PDB entry 1G81 | X-ray diffraction, 1.71 A resolution | chain A

[Chain A]
Molecule: Chorismate lyase
From: Escherichia coli
Notes: EC 4.-.-.-
UniProtKB: P26602 (UBIC_ECOLI); residues 1-164 here = UniProt positions 1-164
Amino-acid sequence (164 residues; numbered 1 to 164; the number before each row is that of its first residue):
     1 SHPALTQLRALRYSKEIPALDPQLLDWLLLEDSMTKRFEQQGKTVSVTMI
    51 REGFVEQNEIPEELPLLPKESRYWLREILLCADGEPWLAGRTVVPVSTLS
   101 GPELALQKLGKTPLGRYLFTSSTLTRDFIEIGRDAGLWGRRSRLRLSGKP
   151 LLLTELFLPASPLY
Sequence notes: engineered mutation Ser-14 (Cys in P26602)
Ligand contacts: P-hydroxybenzoic acid (PHB): Ser-33, Met-34, Thr-35, Val-47, Arg-76, Ile-78, Leu-80, Leu-88, Gly-90, Thr-92, Thr-112, Pro-113, Leu-114, Leu-153, Glu-155

[Summary]
Chain A binds P-hydroxybenzoic acid.
Chain A is Chorismate lyase (Escherichia coli); the structure, Chorismate lyase with bound product,
orthorhombic crystal form, was determined by X-ray diffraction, deposited together with 1G1B and 1FW9.
